PDB entry 2J0P | X-ray diffraction, 1.70 A resolution | chain A

# Chain A
Molecule: Hemin transport protein hems
Source organism: Yersinia enterocolitica
UniProtKB: P31517 (HEMS_YEREN); residues 1-345 here = UniProt positions 1-345
Chain sequence (345 residues; each row starts with the number of its first residue):
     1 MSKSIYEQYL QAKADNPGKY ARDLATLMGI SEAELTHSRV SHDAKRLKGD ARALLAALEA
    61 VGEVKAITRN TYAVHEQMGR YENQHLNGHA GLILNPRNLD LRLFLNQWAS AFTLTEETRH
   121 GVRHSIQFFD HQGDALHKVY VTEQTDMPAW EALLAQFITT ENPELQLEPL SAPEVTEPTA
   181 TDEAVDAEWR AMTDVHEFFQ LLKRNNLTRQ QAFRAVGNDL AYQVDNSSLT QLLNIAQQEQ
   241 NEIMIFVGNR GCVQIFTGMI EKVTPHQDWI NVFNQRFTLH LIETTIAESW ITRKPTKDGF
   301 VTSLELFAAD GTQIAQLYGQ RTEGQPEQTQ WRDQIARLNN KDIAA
Not modelled in the structure: 1-3, 170-179, 342-345
Construct notes: conflict Asn162 (Ile in P31517), Glu197 (Gln in P31517), Gln334 (Glu in P31517)
Bound ions: heme Fe near His196 (its only coordinating residue here)
Ligand contacts:
  - heme (HEM): Ala90, Gly91, Leu92, Arg102, Leu103, Phe104, Val195, His196, Phe198, Phe199, Arg209, Met244, Phe246, Lys294, Thr296, Val301, Glu305, Gln316, Tyr318, Arg321
  - malonate ion (MLI): Arg293, Gly299, Phe300, Arg332

# Summary
Bound to chain A: heme and malonate ion.
Chain A is Hemin transport protein hems (Yersinia enterocolitica); the structure, Structure of the
haem-chaperone Proteobacteria-protein HemS, was determined by X-ray diffraction, deposited together with 2J0R.
